PDB entry 5D5P | X-ray diffraction, 1.70 A resolution | chains A and C

Chain A (and C):
Name: HcgB
Source organism: Methanococcus maripaludis (strain S2 / LL)
Notes: chain C of this document is another copy of the same molecule, construct and numbering; everything in this record applies to it too
UniProtKB: Q6LX55 (Q6LX55_METMP); numbering as in UniProt (aligned over 1-159)
Amino-acid sequence (167 residues; each row starts with the number of its first residue):
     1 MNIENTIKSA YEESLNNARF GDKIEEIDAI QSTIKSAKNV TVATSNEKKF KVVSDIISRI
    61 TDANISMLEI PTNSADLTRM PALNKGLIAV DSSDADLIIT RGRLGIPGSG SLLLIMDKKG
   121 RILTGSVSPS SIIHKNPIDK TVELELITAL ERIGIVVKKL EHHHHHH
Disordered / not traced: 1, 159-167 (chain C: 158-167)
Differences from the reference sequence: expression tag (160-167)

How chain A and chain C interact:
Contacting residue pairs (102):
  I3(A) - I106(C)  hydrophobic
  I7(A) - P107(C)
  A10(A) - P107(C)  hydrophobic
  Y11(A) - D76(C)
  Y11(A) - L77(C)  hydrophobic
  Y11(A) - T78(C)
  S14(A) - N73(C)  hydrogen bond (backbone-side chain)
  S14(A) - D76(C)
  S14(A) - L77(C)
  L15(A) - L77(C)  hydrophobic
  N17(A) - N73(C)
  R19(A) - P107(C)
  D22(A) - S130(C)  hydrogen bond
  D22(A) - I132(C)
  K23(A) - I132(C)
  I24(A) - I132(C)
  E26(A) - P107(C)
  E26(A) - G108(C)
  I27(A) - G108(C)
  I30(A) - I106(C)  hydrophobic
  I30(A) - P107(C)
  I30(A) - G108(C)
  I30(A) - S109(C)
  N73(A) - S14(C)  hydrogen bond (side chain-backbone)
  N73(A) - N17(C)
  D76(A) - Y11(C)
  D76(A) - S14(C)
  L77(A) - Y11(C)  hydrophobic
  L77(A) - S14(C)
  L77(A) - L15(C)  hydrophobic
  T78(A) - Y11(C)
  R79(A) - K119(C)  hydrogen bond (side chain-backbone)
  R79(A) - G120(C)
  M80(A) - L83(C)  hydrophobic
  M80(A) - I122(C)  hydrophobic
  R103(A) - Y11(C)
  L104(A) - I122(C)  hydrophobic
  L104(A) - T124(C)
  L104(A) - G125(C)
  L104(A) - R152(C)
  G105(A) - I122(C)
  I106(A) - I3(C)  hydrophobic
  I106(A) - I7(C)  hydrophobic
  I106(A) - I30(C)  hydrophobic
  I106(A) - R121(C)
  I106(A) - I122(C)  hydrogen bond (backbone-backbone)
  I106(A) - L123(C)  hydrophobic
  P107(A) - I7(C)
  P107(A) - A10(C)  hydrophobic
  P107(A) - R19(C)
  P107(A) - E26(C)
  P107(A) - I30(C)
  G108(A) - E26(C)
  G108(A) - I27(C)
  G108(A) - I30(C)
  G108(A) - I153(C)
  S109(A) - I30(C)
  S109(A) - I122(C)
  S109(A) - L123(C)
  S109(A) - R152(C)  hydrogen bond (backbone-side chain)
  G110(A) - R152(C)
  S111(A) - R152(C)
  K119(A) - R79(C)  hydrogen bond (backbone-side chain)
  G120(A) - R79(C)
  R121(A) - I106(C)
  I122(A) - M80(C)  hydrophobic
  I122(A) - L104(C)  hydrophobic
  I122(A) - G105(C)
  I122(A) - I106(C)  hydrogen bond (backbone-backbone)
  I122(A) - S109(C)
  L123(A) - I106(C)  hydrophobic
  L123(A) - S109(C)
  T124(A) - L104(C)
  G125(A) - L104(C)
  G125(A) - V127(C)
  S126(A) - V127(C)
  V127(A) - G125(C)
  V127(A) - S126(C)
  V127(A) - R152(C)
  S128(A) - R152(C)  hydrogen bond (backbone-side chain)
  P129(A) - R152(C)
  S130(A) - D22(C)  hydrogen bond
  I132(A) - D22(C)
  I132(A) - K23(C)
  I132(A) - I24(C)
  I132(A) - I27(C)  hydrophobic
  I133(A) - I27(C)  hydrophobic
  I133(A) - E151(C)
  I133(A) - R152(C)
  I133(A) - I153(C)
  I133(A) - G154(C)
  E151(A) - I133(C)
  R152(A) - L104(C)
  R152(A) - S109(C)  hydrogen bond (side chain-backbone)
  R152(A) - G110(C)
  R152(A) - S111(C)
  R152(A) - S128(C)  hydrogen bond (side chain-backbone)
  R152(A) - P129(C)
  R152(A) - I133(C)
  I153(A) - G108(C)
  I153(A) - I133(C)
  G154(A) - I133(C)
Interface residues without a listed pair, chain A (50 interface residues in all): L83, L114, S131
Interface residues without a listed pair, chain C (51 interface residues in all): T6, R103, L114, S131

Overview:
50 residues of chain A and 51 residues of chain C are in contact, with 12 hydrogen bonds. Polar contacts
include S14(A)-N73(C), D22(A)-S130(C) and R79(A)-K119(C).
Both chains are HcgB (Methanococcus maripaludis (strain S2 / LL)). Entry 5D5P (HcgB from Methanococcus
maripaludis) was determined by X-ray diffraction (same publication as 5D5Q).
